Entry 6SRR (X-ray diffraction, 2.45 A resolution); this record covers chain B.

Chain B:
Name: Phosphatidylinositol 3,4,5-trisphosphate 5-phosphatase 2
Source organism: Homo sapiens
Notes: EC 3.1.3.86
Reference sequence: O15357 (SHIP2_HUMAN); residue numbers follow UniProt; this construct covers 419-732
Sequence (316 residues; numbered 417 to 732; the number before each row is that of its first residue):
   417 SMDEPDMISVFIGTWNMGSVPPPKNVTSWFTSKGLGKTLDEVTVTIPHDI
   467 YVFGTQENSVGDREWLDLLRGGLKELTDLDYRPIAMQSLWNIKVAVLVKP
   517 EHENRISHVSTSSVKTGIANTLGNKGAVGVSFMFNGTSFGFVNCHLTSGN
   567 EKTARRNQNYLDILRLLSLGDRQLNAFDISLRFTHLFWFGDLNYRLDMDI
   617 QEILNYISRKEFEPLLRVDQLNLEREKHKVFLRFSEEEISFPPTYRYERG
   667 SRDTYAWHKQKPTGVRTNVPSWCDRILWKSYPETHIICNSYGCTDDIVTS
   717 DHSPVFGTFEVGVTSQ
Disordered / not traced: 417-420, 732
Differences from the reference sequence: expression tag (417-418)
What the authors report for this chain:
  - catalytic residues: Asp607, His718 (citing earlier work)

Overview:
The paper reports catalytic residues Asp607 and His718.
Chain B is Phosphatidylinositol 3,4,5-trisphosphate 5-phosphatase 2 (Homo sapiens); the structure, Crystal
structure of human SHIP2 catalytic domain, was determined by X-ray diffraction together with 6SQU from the
same study.
